1B69 - chains B and A of the 3 polymer chains in the assembly; structure by solution NMR.

[Chain B]
Molecule: 13-nt DNA strand
Sequence (13 nucleotides; row label = number of the first residue in the row):
   101 GAGTAGTAAA TTC

[Chain A]
Molecule: Protein (INTEGRASE)
Organism: Enterococcus faecalis
Notes: fragment: n-terminal dna binding domain
Reference sequence: P22886 (TNR6_ENTFA); residues 3-71 here = UniProt positions 3-71
Amino-acid sequence (69 residues; row label = number of the first residue in the row):
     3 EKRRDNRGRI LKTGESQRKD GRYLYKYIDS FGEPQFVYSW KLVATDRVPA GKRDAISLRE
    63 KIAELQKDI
Sequence notes: engineered mutation Ala57 (Cys in P22886)

[Chain B / chain A interface]
Residue-residue contacts (20):
  DG101(B) - Ile30(A)  phosphate contact
  DA102(B) - Thr15(A)  phosphate contact
  DA102(B) - Gly16(A)  phosphate contact
  DG103(B) - Arg5(A)  phosphate contact
  DG103(B) - Gly16(A)  phosphate contact
  DG103(B) - Glu17(A)  phosphate contact
  DG103(B) - Lys28(A)  base contact
  DT104(B) - Arg5(A)  phosphate contact
  DT104(B) - Ser18(A)  phosphate contact
  DT104(B) - Gln19(A)  phosphate contact
  DT104(B) - Leu26(A)  base contact
  DT104(B) - Lys28(A)  base contact
  DT104(B) - Phe38(A)  base contact
  DA105(B) - Lys21(A)  phosphate contact
  DA105(B) - Phe38(A)  base contact
  DG106(B) - Arg20(A)  base contact
  DG106(B) - Lys21(A)  phosphate contact
  DT107(B) - Arg20(A)  base contact
  DT111(B) - Arg55(A)  phosphate contact
  DT112(B) - Arg55(A)  phosphate contact
Also at the interface, not in a pair above, chain A (14 interface residues in all): Tyr29

[Overview]
9 residues of chain B face 14 of chain A across their interface.
Here chain B is a 13-nt DNA strand and chain A is Protein (INTEGRASE) (Enterococcus faecalis). Entry 1B69 (The
solution structure of TN916 integrase N-terminal domain/DNA complex) was determined by solution NMR, deposited
together with 1TN9.
